PDB entry 8SXE | electron microscopy, 3.55 A resolution | chains B and E of the 6 polymer chains in the assembly

[Chain B (and E)]
Molecule: Probable carboxyl-terminal protease
Source organism: Pseudomonas aeruginosa
Notes: chain E of this document is another copy of the same molecule, construct and numbering; everything in this record applies to it too
UniProt: Q9HU50 (Q9HU50_PSEAE); residues 38-436 here = UniProt positions 38-436
Chain sequence (403 residues; row label = number of the first residue in the row):
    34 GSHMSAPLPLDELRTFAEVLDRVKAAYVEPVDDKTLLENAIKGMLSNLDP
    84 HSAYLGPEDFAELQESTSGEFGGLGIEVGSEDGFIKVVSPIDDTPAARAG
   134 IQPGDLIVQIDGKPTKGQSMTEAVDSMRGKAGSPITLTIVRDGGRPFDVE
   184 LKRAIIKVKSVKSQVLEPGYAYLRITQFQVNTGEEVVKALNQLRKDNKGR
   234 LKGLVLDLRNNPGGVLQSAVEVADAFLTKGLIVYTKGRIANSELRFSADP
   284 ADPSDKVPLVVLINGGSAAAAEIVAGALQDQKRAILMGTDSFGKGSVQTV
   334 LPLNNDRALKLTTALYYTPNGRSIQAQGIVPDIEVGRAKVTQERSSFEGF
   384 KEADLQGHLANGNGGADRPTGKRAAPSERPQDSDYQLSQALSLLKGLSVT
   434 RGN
Not modelled in the structure: 34-37, 374-411 (chain E: 34-192, 269-276, 327-346)
Construct notes: expression tag (34-37); engineered mutation Ala302 (Ser in Q9HU50)
What the authors report for this chain:
  - mutagenesis - L46A, A50V: unchanged catalytic activity on PA1198
  - mutagenesis - L46K, A50K: abolished catalytic activity on PA1198
  - catalytic residues: Lys327
  - catalytic residues: His84 (proposed by the authors, not directly observed)
  - mutagenesis - S302A, K327A: abolished catalytic activity
  - mutagenesis - H84A, Q331A: decreased catalytic activity
  - binding site for unidentified peptide: Pro245 to Leu249, Val330, Gln331 to Val333
  - mutagenesis - G246M, F325A: decreased catalytic activity on PA1198
  - mutagenesis - S302A (0.76 +/- 0.16 uM): unchanged binding to TPR repeat-containing protein PA4667
  - catalytic residues: Gln331 (citing earlier work)

[Interface between chain B and chain E]
Pairs across the interface - 17 pairs, chain B then chain E:
  Tyr60(B) - Leu392(E)
  Gln142(B) - Phe380(E)
  Gln142(B) - Glu381(E)
  Gln142(B) - Phe383(E)
  Gly145(B) - Asp387(E)
  Lys146(B) - Asp387(E)
  Lys146(B) - Gln389(E)
  Pro147(B) - Phe383(E)  hydrophobic
  Pro147(B) - Asp387(E)
  Pro147(B) - Leu388(E)  hydrophobic
  Pro147(B) - Gln389(E)
  Lys149(B) - Phe383(E)
  Gln151(B) - Gln389(E)
  Arg178(B) - Ser378(E)
  Pro179(B) - Ser379(E)  hydrogen bond (backbone-side chain)
  Pro179(B) - Phe380(E)  hydrophobic
  Asp181(B) - Ser379(E)
Other interface residues (no listed pair), chain B (13 interface residues in all): Glu62, Gly150, Phe180
Other interface residues (no listed pair), chain E (10 interface residues in all): Thr403

[Overview]
13 residues of chain B and 10 residues of chain E are in contact, with 1 hydrogen bond. Its one
hydrogen-bonded contact is Pro179(B)-Ser379(E). The paper reports catalytic residues Lys327(B), His84(B) and
Gln331(B); L46K and A50K of chain B abolish catalytic activity on PA1198; 10 substitutions were tested in all.
Both chains are Probable carboxyl-terminal protease (Pseudomonas aeruginosa). Entry 8SXE (Structure of the
C-terminal protease CtpA-LbcA complex of Pseudomonas aeruginosa) was determined by electron microscopy (same
publication as 8SXF, 8SXG and 8SXH).
